PDB entry 5WUR | X-ray diffraction, 2.60 A resolution | chains A and C

Chain A:
Molecule: ECF RNA polymerase sigma factor SigW
Source organism: Bacillus subtilis subsp. subtilis str. 168
UniProtKB: Q45585 (SIGW_BACSU); residue numbers follow UniProt; this construct covers 1-187
Sequence (187 residues; row label = number of the first residue in the row):
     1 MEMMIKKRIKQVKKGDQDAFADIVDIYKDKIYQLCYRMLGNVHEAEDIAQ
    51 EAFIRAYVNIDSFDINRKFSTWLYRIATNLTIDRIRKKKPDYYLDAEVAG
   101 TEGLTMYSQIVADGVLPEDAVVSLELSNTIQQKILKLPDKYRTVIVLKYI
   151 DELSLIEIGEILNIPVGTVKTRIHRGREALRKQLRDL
Disordered / not traced: 1, 96-124

Chain C:
Molecule: Anti-sigma-W factor RsiW
Source organism: Bacillus subtilis subsp. subtilis str. 168
UniProtKB: Q45588 (RSIW_BACSU); numbering as in UniProt (aligned over 1-80)
Sequence (80 residues; each row starts with the number of its first residue):
     1 MSCPEQIVQLMHMHLDGDILPKDEHVLNEHLETCEKCRKHFYEMEKSIAL
    51 VRSTSHVEAPADFTANVMAKLPKEKKRASV
Disordered / not traced: 1-2, 73-80
Disulfides: Cys-3/Cys-37
From the paper describing this entry:
  - conformationally variable residues: His-30, Cys-34

Interface between chain A and chain C:
Contacting residue pairs (67; chain A residue first):
  Gln-17(A) with Met-68(C)
  Ala-21(A) with Met-68(C), hydrophobic
  Val-24(A) with Phe-63(C), hydrophobic; Thr-64(C)
  Asp-25(A) with Thr-64(C), hydrogen bond
  Lys-28(A) with Ala-59(C); Phe-63(C); Thr-64(C)
  Asp-29(A) with Val-57(C); Glu-58(C); Ala-59(C), hydrogen bond (side chain-backbone)
  Tyr-32(A) with Val-57(C), hydrophobic; Glu-58(C); Ala-59(C), hydrophobic; Pro-60(C)
  Gln-33(A) with Ser-55(C); His-56(C); Val-57(C), hydrogen bond (side chain-backbone)
  Arg-37(A) with Thr-54(C), hydrogen bond (side chain-backbone); His-56(C)
  Glu-46(A) with Pro-60(C)
  Ala-49(A) with Phe-63(C), hydrophobic
  Gln-50(A) with Phe-63(C); Asn-66(C); Val-67(C); Lys-70(C)
  Phe-53(A) with Phe-63(C), hydrophobic; Val-67(C), hydrophobic
  Ile-54(A) with Lys-70(C); Leu-71(C), hydrophobic
  Tyr-57(A) with Leu-71(C), hydrophobic
  Val-58(A) with Pro-72(C), hydrophobic
  Ser-127(A) with Ser-53(C); Thr-54(C); His-56(C), hydrogen bond
  Ile-130(A) with Leu-50(C); Thr-54(C)
  Tyr-149(A) with Ile-48(C); Val-51(C), hydrophobic; Arg-52(C)
  Ile-150(A) with Val-51(C); Thr-54(C); Ser-55(C)
  Lys-170(A) with Asp-16(C), salt bridge; Asp-18(C), salt bridge
  His-174(A) with Gln-9(C); His-12(C); Asp-16(C), salt bridge
  Arg-177(A) with His-12(C), hydrogen bond (side chain-backbone); Leu-15(C), hydrogen bond (side chain-backbone); Asp-16(C), salt bridge
  Glu-178(A) with His-12(C), salt bridge; His-40(C), salt bridge; Met-44(C)
  Leu-180(A) with Val-51(C), hydrophobic
  Arg-181(A) with His-40(C), hydrogen bond; Glu-43(C), salt bridge; Ser-47(C)
  Leu-184(A) with Lys-46(C); Ser-47(C); Leu-50(C); Val-51(C), hydrophobic
  Arg-185(A) with Glu-43(C), salt bridge; Lys-46(C), hydrogen bond (backbone-side chain); Ser-47(C)
  Leu-187(A) with Lys-46(C), hydrogen bond (backbone-side chain); Leu-50(C), hydrophobic
Interface residues without a listed pair, chain A (36 interface residues in all): Phe-20, Tyr-36, Leu-126, Ile-134, Ile-145, Ile-173, Asp-186
Interface residues without a listed pair, chain C (31 interface residues in all): Val-8

Summary:
Chain A and chain C form an interface of 36 and 31 residues respectively, with 10 hydrogen bonds and 8 salt
bridges. Polar pairs include Lys-170(A)/Asp-16(C), Lys-170(A)/Asp-18(C) and His-174(A)/Asp-16(C). From the
paper: conformational variability at His-30(C) and Cys-34(C).
Here chain A is ECF RNA polymerase sigma factor SigW and chain C is Anti-sigma-W factor RsiW, both from
Bacillus subtilis subsp. subtilis str. 168. Entry 5WUR (Crystal structure of SigW in complex with its
anti-sigma RsiW, an oxdized form) was determined by X-ray diffraction.
